PDB entry 7OXR | electron microscopy, 3.30 A resolution | chains B and C of the 10 polymer chains in the assembly

== Chain B (and C) ==
Protein: BJ4_G0032880.mRNA.1.CDS.1
Organism: Saccharomyces cerevisiae
Notes: chain C of this document is another copy of the same molecule, construct and numbering; everything in this record applies to it too
UniProtKB: A0A6A5PUS7 (A0A6A5PUS7_YEASX); aligned to UniProt positions 1-278 over residues 1-278 (the alignment contains insertions or deletions, so no single offset holds)
Sequence (315 residues; each row starts with the number of its first residue):
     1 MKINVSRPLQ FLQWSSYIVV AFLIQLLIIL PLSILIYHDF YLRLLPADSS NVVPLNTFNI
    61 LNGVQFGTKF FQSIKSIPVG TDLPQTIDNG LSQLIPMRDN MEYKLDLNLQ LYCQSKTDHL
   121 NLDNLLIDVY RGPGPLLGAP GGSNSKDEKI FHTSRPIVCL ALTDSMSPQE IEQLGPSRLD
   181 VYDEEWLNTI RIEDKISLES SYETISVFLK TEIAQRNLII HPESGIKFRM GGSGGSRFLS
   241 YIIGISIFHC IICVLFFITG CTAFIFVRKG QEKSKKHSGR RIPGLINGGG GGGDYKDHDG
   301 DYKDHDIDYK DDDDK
Unresolved in the structure: 1-48, 133-144, 231-315
Construct notes: conflict Gly231 (Asn in A0A6A5PUS7), Gly232 (Phe in A0A6A5PUS7), Ser233 (Glu in A0A6A5PUS7), Gly234 (Gln in A0A6A5PUS7), Ser236 (Lys243 in A0A6A5PUS7); expression tag (279-315)
Disulfide bonds: Cys113-Cys159
Reported in the primary citation:
  - mutagenesis - Y37L/Y41L: decreased stability in response to Ldb16

== How chain B and chain C interact ==
Contacting residue pairs (40; chain B residue first):
  Asp88(B) - Lys195(C)
  Asn89(B) - Ile150(C)
  Asn89(B) - Phe151(C)
  Asn89(B) - His152(C)  hydrogen bond (backbone-backbone)
  Gly90(B) - His152(C)
  Leu91(B) - Lys149(C)
  Leu91(B) - Ile150(C)
  Tyr112(B) - Leu122(C)  hydrophobic
  Tyr112(B) - Pro156(C)  hydrophobic
  Gln114(B) - Leu120(C)
  Gln114(B) - Asn121(C)
  Gln114(B) - Leu122(C)  hydrogen bond (side chain-backbone)
  Gln114(B) - Ile213(C)
  Leu160(B) - Leu122(C)  hydrophobic
  Leu162(B) - Leu120(C)  hydrophobic
  Pro168(B) - Ser167(C)
  Pro168(B) - Gln169(C)
  Ile171(B) - Glu185(C)
  Glu172(B) - Gln169(C)
  Glu172(B) - Gln173(C)  hydrogen bond
  Pro176(B) - Leu174(C)  hydrophobic
  Pro176(B) - Glu184(C)
  Pro176(B) - Glu185(C)
  Ser177(B) - Glu184(C)  hydrogen bond (backbone-backbone)
  Ser177(B) - Glu185(C)
  Arg178(B) - Asp164(C)  salt bridge
  Arg178(B) - Glu185(C)  salt bridge
  Arg178(B) - Trp186(C)
  Leu179(B) - Pro156(C)
  Leu179(B) - Val158(C)  hydrophobic
  Tyr182(B) - Asn121(C)  hydrogen bond
  Tyr182(B) - Leu122(C)  hydrophobic
  Tyr182(B) - Val158(C)  hydrophobic
  Asn217(B) - Ile213(C)
  Ile219(B) - Leu122(C)  hydrophobic
  Ile219(B) - Asn124(C)
  Ile219(B) - Pro156(C)  hydrophobic
  Ile219(B) - Ile213(C)  hydrophobic
  Ile220(B) - Ser154(C)
  Pro222(B) - Ser154(C)
Other interface residues (no listed pair), chain B (22 interface residues in all): Ser115, His221
Other interface residues (no listed pair), chain C (24 interface residues in all): Thr153, Arg155, Glu170

== In short ==
Chain B and chain C form an interface of 22 and 24 residues respectively, with 5 hydrogen bonds and 2 salt
bridges. Polar pairs include Arg178(B)-Asp164(C), Arg178(B)-Glu185(C) and Gln114(B)-Leu122(C). From the paper:
Y37L/Y41L of chain B reduce stability in response to Ldb16.
Chain B and chain C are both BJ4_G0032880.mRNA.1.CDS.1 (Saccharomyces cerevisiae); the structure, Cryo-EM
structure of yeast Sei1 with locking helix deletion, was determined by electron microscopy (same publication
as 7OXP).
